5N5Y - chains A and F of the 18 polymer chains in the assembly; structure by electron microscopy, 7.70 A resolution (low resolution: residue-level contacts below are approximate; hydrogen-bond / salt-bridge calls are withheld).

== Chain A ==
Name: DNA-directed RNA polymerase I subunit RPA190
From: Saccharomyces cerevisiae
Notes: EC 2.7.7.6
Reference sequence: P10964 (RPA1_YEAST); residues 1-1664 here = UniProt positions 1-1664
Chain sequence (1664 residues; row label = number of the first residue in the row):
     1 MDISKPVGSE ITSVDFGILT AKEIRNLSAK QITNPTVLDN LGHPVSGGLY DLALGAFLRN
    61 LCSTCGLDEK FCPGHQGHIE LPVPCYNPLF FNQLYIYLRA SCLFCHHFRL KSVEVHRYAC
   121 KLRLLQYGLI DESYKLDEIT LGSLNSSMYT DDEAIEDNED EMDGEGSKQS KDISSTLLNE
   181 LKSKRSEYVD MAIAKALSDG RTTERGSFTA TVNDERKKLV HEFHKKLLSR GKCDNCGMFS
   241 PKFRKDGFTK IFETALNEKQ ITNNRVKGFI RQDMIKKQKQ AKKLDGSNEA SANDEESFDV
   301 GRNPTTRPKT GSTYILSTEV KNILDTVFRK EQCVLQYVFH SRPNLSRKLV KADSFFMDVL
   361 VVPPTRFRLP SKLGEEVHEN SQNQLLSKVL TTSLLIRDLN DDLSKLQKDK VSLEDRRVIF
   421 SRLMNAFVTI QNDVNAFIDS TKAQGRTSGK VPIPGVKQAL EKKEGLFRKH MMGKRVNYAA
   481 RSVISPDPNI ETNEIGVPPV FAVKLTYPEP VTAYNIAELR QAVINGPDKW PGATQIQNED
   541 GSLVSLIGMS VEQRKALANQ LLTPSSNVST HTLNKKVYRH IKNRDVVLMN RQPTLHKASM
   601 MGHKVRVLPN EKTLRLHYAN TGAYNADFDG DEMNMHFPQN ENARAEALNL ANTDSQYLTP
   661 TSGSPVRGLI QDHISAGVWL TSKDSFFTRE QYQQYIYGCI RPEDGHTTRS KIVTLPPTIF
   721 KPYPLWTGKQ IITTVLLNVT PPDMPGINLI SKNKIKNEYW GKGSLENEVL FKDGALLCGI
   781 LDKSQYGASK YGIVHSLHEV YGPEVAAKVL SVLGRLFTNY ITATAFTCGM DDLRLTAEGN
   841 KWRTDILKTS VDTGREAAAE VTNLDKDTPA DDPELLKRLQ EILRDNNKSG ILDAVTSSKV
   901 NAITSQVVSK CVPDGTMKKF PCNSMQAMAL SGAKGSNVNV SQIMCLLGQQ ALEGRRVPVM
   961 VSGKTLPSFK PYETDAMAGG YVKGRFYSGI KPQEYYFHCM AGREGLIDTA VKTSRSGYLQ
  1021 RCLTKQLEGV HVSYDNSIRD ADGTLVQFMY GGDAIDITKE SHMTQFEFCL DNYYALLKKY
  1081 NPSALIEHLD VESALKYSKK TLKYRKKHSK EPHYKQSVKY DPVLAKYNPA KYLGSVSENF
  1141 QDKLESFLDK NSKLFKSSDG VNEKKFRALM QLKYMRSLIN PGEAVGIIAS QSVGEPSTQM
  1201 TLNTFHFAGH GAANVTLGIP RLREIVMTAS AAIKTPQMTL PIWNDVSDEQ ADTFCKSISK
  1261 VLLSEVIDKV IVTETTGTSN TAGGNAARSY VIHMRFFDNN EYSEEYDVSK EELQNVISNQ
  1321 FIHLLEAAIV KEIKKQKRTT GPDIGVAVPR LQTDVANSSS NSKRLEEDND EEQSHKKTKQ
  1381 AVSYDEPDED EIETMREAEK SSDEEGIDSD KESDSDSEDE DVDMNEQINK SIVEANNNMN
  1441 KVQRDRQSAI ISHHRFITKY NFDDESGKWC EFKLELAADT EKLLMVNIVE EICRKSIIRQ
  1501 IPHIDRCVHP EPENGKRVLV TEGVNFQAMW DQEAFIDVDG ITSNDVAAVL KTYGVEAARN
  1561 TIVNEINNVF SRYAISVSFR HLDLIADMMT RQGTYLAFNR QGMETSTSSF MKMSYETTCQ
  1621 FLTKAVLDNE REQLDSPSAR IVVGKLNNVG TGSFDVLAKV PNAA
Unresolved in the structure: 142-173, 274-311, 1007-1015, 1206-1212, 1277-1285, 1340-1439, 1663-1664
Metal / ion sites: Zn2+ site 1: Cys62, Cys72, His75; Zn2+ site 2: Cys102, Cys105, Cys233, Cys236

== Chain F ==
Name: DNA-directed RNA polymerases I, II, and III subunit RPABC2
From: Saccharomyces cerevisiae
Reference sequence: P20435 (RPAB2_YEAST); numbering as in UniProt (aligned over 1-155)
Chain sequence (155 residues; each row starts with the number of its first residue):
     1 MSDYEEAFND GNENFEDFDV EHFSDEETYE EKPQFKDGET TDANGKTIVT GGNGPEDFQQ
    61 HEQIRRKTLK EKAIPKDQRA TTPYMTKYER ARILGTRALQ ISMNAPVFVD LEGETDPLRI
   121 AMKELAEKKI PLVIRRYLPD GSFEDWSVEE LIVDL
Unresolved in the structure: 1-54, 155

== How chain A and chain F interact ==
Residue-residue contacts (58):
  Thr512(A) - Ser102(F)
  Tyr514(A) - Ser102(F)
  Tyr514(A) - Glu114(F)
  Tyr514(A) - Thr115(F)
  Tyr514(A) - Pro117(F)
  Glu518(A) - Thr115(F)
  Thr572(A) - Met103(F)
  Asn574(A) - Ser102(F)
  Asn574(A) - Met103(F)
  Arg584(A) - Asp116(F)
  Glu641(A) - Leu99(F)
  Asn642(A) - Gly95(F)
  Asn642(A) - Thr96(F)
  Asn642(A) - Leu99(F)
  Arg644(A) - Asp116(F)
  Ala645(A) - Gly95(F)
  Asn649(A) - Arg90(F)
  Ser1033(A) - Pro139(F)
  Tyr1034(A) - Glu89(F)
  Tyr1034(A) - Tyr137(F)
  Asp1035(A) - Pro139(F)
  Arg1039(A) - Pro139(F)
  Leu1085(A) - Tyr84(F)
  His1088(A) - Ile152(F)
  Asn1128(A) - Ala80(F)
  Arg1176(A) - Tyr84(F)
  Asn1180(A) - Lys87(F)
  Asn1180(A) - Tyr88(F)
  Pro1181(A) - Tyr88(F)
  Glu1183(A) - Tyr88(F)
  Thr1651(A) - Tyr88(F)
  Thr1651(A) - Arg92(F)
  Gly1652(A) - Arg92(F)
  Ser1653(A) - Tyr137(F)
  Phe1654(A) - Tyr88(F)
  Phe1654(A) - Glu89(F)
  Phe1654(A) - Arg92(F)
  Phe1654(A) - Ile134(F)
  Phe1654(A) - Arg135(F)
  Phe1654(A) - Arg136(F)
  Phe1654(A) - Tyr137(F)
  Asp1655(A) - Val133(F)
  Asp1655(A) - Ile134(F)
  Asp1655(A) - Arg135(F)
  Asp1655(A) - Tyr137(F)
  Val1656(A) - Ile93(F)
  Val1656(A) - Leu132(F)
  Val1656(A) - Val133(F)
  Leu1657(A) - Pro131(F)
  Leu1657(A) - Leu132(F)
  Leu1657(A) - Val133(F)
  Leu1657(A) - Arg135(F)
  Leu1657(A) - Asp145(F)
  Ala1658(A) - Pro131(F)
  Ala1658(A) - Leu132(F)
  Lys1659(A) - Pro131(F)
  Lys1659(A) - Ser147(F)
  Lys1659(A) - Glu149(F)
Other interface residues (no listed pair), chain A (37 interface residues in all): Leu573, Leu648, Leu650, Ala1084, Ala1130, Met1175
Other interface residues (no listed pair), chain F (38 interface residues in all): Thr81, Thr82, Pro83, Thr86, Ala91, Ile101, Leu118, Leu138, Asp154

== Overview ==
37 residues of chain A and 38 residues of chain F are in contact. Cys62(A), Cys72(A) and His75(A) coordinate
Zn2+ site 1. Cys102(A), Cys105(A), Cys233(A) and Cys236(A) form the Zn2+ site 2.
Here chain A is DNA-directed RNA polymerase I subunit RPA190 and chain F is DNA-directed RNA polymerases I,
II, and III subunit RPABC2, both from Saccharomyces cerevisiae. Entry 5N5Y (Cryo-EM structure of RNA
polymerase I in complex with Rrn3 and Core Factor (Orientation III)) was determined by electron microscopy
(same publication as 5O7X, 5N5Z, 5N60 and 5N61).
